3RM1 - chains A and B; structure by X-ray diffraction, 1.24 A resolution.

== Chain A ==
Molecule: Protein S100-B
Source organism: Bos taurus
UniProt: P02638 (S100B_BOVIN); residues 0-91 here correspond to UniProt positions 1-92 (UniProt number = residue number + 1)
Sequence (92 residues; row label = number of the first residue in the row; numbering starts at 0):
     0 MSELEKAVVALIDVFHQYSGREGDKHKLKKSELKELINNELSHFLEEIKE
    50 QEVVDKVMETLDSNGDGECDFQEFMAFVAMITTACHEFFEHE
Not modelled in the structure: 89-91
Sequence notes: engineered mutation N63 (Asp64 in P02638)
Ion coordination: Ca2+ site 1: S18, E21, D23, K26, E31; Ca2+ site 2: D61, N63, D65, E67, E72
Swiss-Prot annotation at these positions:
  - binding site (Zn(2+)): H15, H25, H85, H90
  - binding site (Ca(2+)): S18, E21, D23, D61, D65, E67, E72
  - modified residue: S1 (N-acetylserine)

== Chain B ==
Molecule: F-actin-capping protein subunit alpha-2
Notes: fragment: TRTK12 peptide
UniProt: Q5E997 (CAZA2_BOVIN); residues 3-11 here correspond to UniProt positions 267-275 (UniProt number = residue number + 264)
Sequence (9 residues; each row starts with the number of its first residue):
     3 TKIDWNKIL

== Interface between chain A and chain B ==
Residue-residue contacts - 19 pairs, chain A then chain B:
  I36(A) - W7(B)  hydrophobic
  H42(A) - T3(B)  hydrogen bond (backbone-backbone)
  H42(A) - K4(B)
  F43(A) - T3(B)
  F43(A) - K4(B)
  F43(A) - I5(B)  hydrogen bond (backbone-backbone)
  L44(A) - I5(B)
  L44(A) - W7(B)  hydrophobic
  E45(A) - W7(B)  hydrogen bond (backbone-side chain)
  I47(A) - W7(B)  hydrophobic
  V56(A) - W7(B)  hydrophobic
  V56(A) - L11(B)  hydrophobic
  T59(A) - I10(B)
  T59(A) - L11(B)
  I80(A) - I5(B)
  A83(A) - I5(B)  hydrophobic
  F87(A) - T3(B)
  F87(A) - K4(B)
  F87(A) - I5(B)  hydrophobic
Also at the interface, not in a pair above, chain A (15 interface residues in all): K55, F76, M79, C84

== In short ==
15 residues of chain A and 6 residues of chain B are in contact, with 3 hydrogen bonds. Polar pairs include
E45(A)-W7(B), H42(A)-T3(B) and F43(A)-I5(B). UniProt lists 4 Zn2+-binding residues and 7 Ca2+-binding residues
on chain A.
Chain A is Protein S100-B (Bos taurus) and chain B is F-actin-capping protein subunit alpha-2; the structure,
1.24 Angstrom X-ray structure of bovine TRTK12-Ca(2+)-S100B D63N, was determined by X-ray diffraction.
